PDB entry 8GRE | X-ray diffraction, 2.30 A resolution | chains A and C of the 4 polymer chains in the assembly

Chain A:
Protein: Citrate synthase
Organism: Saccharomyces cerevisiae
Reference sequence: A0A6A5Q445 (A0A6A5Q445_YEASX); numbering as in UniProt (aligned over 1-460)
Sequence (460 residues; numbered 1 to 460; the number before each row is that of its first residue):
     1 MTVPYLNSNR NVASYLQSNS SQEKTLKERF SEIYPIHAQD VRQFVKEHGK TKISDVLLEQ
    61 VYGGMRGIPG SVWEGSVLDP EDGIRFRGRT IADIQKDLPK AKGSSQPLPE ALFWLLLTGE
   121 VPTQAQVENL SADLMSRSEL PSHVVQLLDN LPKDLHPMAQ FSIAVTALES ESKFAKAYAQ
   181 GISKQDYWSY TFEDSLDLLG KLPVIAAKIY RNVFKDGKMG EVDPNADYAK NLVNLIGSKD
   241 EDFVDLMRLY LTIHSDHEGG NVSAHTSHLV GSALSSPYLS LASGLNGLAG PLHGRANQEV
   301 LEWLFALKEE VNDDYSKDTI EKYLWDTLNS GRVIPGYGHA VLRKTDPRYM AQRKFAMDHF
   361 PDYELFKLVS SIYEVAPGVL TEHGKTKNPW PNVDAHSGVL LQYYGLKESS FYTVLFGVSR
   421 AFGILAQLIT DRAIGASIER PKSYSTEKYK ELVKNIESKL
Not modelled in the structure: 1-22

Chain C:
Protein: F-box protein UCC1
Organism: Saccharomyces cerevisiae
Sequence (369 residues; row label = number of the first residue in the row):
     1 MNQSDSSLMD LPLEIHLSLL EYVPNELRAV NKYFYVLHNH SYKEKSLAWI AEDNYIWAVV
    61 KHSLCLYVKS LDPLRQHARE IIQETKEPGF NVPLCMTKYI ADSWYIVYNA LQYPGKIINM
   121 GWDKYTKSQD LNGSDSTSNF NSRPKERTLM QSLTALPVNF WSRKKDEPTP VNVWFYVKNA
   181 HVARYIPKII TEIGICNYGP KQIVASAGYI NELITSEGIY CVNLGHLPRL YDEQIFEGTG
   241 TTHLPLELKA IDRTDSDVCI NSDLVLLGYD FIPYQISKPW LLFRIEPVNS IEAIFNYSEC
   301 SFSYQFAWSL ACLQSEEKIS FPRDTIIGHG LPYKPSKLIR IFVYKHPEQK QDLGQEIALP
   361 NWNTPYLRR
Not modelled in the structure: 1-5, 125-144, 328-333
From the paper describing this entry:
  - mutagenesis - R184A/Y185A, K345A: increased stability with Citrate synthase (chain A)

Chain A / chain C interface:
Residue-residue contacts - 30 pairs, chain A then chain C:
  Asp149(A) - Pro347(C)
  Asp149(A) - Glu348(C)
  Asn150(A) - Glu348(C)
  Leu151(A) - Pro347(C)
  Pro152(A) - Lys345(C)
  Lys153(A) - Tyr209(C)  hydrogen bond (backbone-side chain)
  Lys153(A) - Leu281(C)
  Lys153(A) - Tyr344(C)  hydrogen bond (side chain-backbone)
  Lys153(A) - Lys345(C)  hydrogen bond (backbone-backbone)
  Lys153(A) - Pro347(C)
  Asp154(A) - Tyr209(C)  hydrogen bond (backbone-side chain)
  Asp154(A) - Leu281(C)
  Asp154(A) - Lys345(C)  salt bridge
  Leu155(A) - Tyr209(C)  hydrogen bond (backbone-side chain)
  His156(A) - Tyr209(C)  hydrogen bond (backbone-side chain)
  Pro157(A) - Tyr209(C)
  Asn212(A) - Pro347(C)
  Val213(A) - Leu213(C)
  Phe214(A) - Glu212(C)
  Phe214(A) - Leu213(C)  hydrophobic
  Asp216(A) - Lys350(C)  hydrogen bond (backbone-side chain)
  Phe305(A) - His181(C)
  Phe305(A) - Arg184(C)
  Ala306(A) - Arg184(C)
  Glu309(A) - Arg184(C)  salt bridge
  Glu309(A) - Tyr185(C)  hydrogen bond
  Glu408(A) - Glu212(C)
  Ser409(A) - Glu212(C)  hydrogen bond (backbone-side chain)
  Ser410(A) - Tyr209(C)
  Ser410(A) - Glu212(C)  hydrogen bond
Also at the interface, not in a pair above, chain A (20 interface residues in all): Leu148
Also at the interface, not in a pair above, chain C (15 interface residues in all): Ala207, Val343, His346
Interface features reported in the paper:
  - specific contacts: Asp154(A)-Lys345(C) (salt bridge), Glu309(A)-Arg184(C) (salt bridge), Glu309(A)-Tyr185(C) (hydrogen bond), Ser409(A)-Glu212(C) (hydrogen bond), Ser410(A)-Glu212(C) (hydrogen bond)
  - hot spots on chain A (mutagenesis) - D154A, E309A, S409A/S410A: decreased binding to F-box protein UCC1 (chain C)
  - hot spots on chain C (mutagenesis) - R184A/Y185A, E212A, K345A: decreased binding to Citrate synthase (chain A)

Summary:
Chain A and chain C form an interface of 20 and 15 residues respectively, with 10 hydrogen bonds and 2 salt
bridges. Polar contacts include Asp154(A)-Lys345(C), Glu309(A)-Arg184(C) and Lys153(A)-Tyr209(C). The authors
report salt bridges between Asp154(A) and Lys345(C) and Glu309(A) and Arg184(C); hydrogen bonds between
Glu309(A) and Tyr185(C), Ser409(A) and Glu212(C) and Ser410(A) and Glu212(C). From the paper: D154A, E309A and
S409A/S410A of chain A reduce binding to F-box protein UCC1 (chain C); R184A/Y185A, E212A and K345A of chain C
reduce binding to Citrate synthase (chain A).
Here chain A is Citrate synthase and chain C is F-box protein UCC1, both from Saccharomyces cerevisiae. Entry
8GRE (F-box protein in complex with skp1(FL) and substrate) was determined by X-ray diffraction together with
8GQZ, 8GR9 and 8GRF from the same study.
